Entry 2VDI (X-ray diffraction, 2.65 A resolution); this record covers chains A and C of the 16 polymer chains in the assembly.

# Chain A (and C)
Name: Ribulose bisphosphate carboxylase large chain
Organism: Chlamydomonas reinhardtii
Notes: EC 4.1.1.39; chain C of this document is another copy of the same molecule, construct and numbering; everything in this record applies to it too
Reference sequence: P00877 (RBL_CHLRE); residue numbers follow UniProt; this construct covers 1-475
Sequence (475 residues; row label = number of the first residue in the row):
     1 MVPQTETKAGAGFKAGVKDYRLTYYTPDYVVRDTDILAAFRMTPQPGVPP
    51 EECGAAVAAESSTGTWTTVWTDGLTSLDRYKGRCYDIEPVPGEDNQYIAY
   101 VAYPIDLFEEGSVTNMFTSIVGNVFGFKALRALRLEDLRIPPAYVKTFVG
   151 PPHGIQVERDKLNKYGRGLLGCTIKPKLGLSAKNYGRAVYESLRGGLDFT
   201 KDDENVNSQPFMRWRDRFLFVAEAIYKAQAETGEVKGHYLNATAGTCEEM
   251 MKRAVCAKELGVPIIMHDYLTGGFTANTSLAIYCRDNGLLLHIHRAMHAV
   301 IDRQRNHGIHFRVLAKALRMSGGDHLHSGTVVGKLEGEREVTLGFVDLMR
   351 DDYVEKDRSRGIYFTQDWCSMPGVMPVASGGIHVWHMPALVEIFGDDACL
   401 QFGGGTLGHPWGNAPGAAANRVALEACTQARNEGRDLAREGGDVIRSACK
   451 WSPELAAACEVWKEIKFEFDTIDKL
Not modelled in the structure: 1-10
Cystine bridges: Cys449-Cys459
Modified / non-standard residues: Pro104, Pro151 (4-hydroxyproline; HYP); Lys201 (lysine nz-carboxylic acid; KCX); Cys256, Cys369 (s-methylcysteine; SMC)
Differences from the reference sequence: conflict Pro46 (Leu in P00877); engineered mutation Ser192 (Cys in P00877)
Bound ions: Mg2+: Lys201, Asp203, Glu204 (together with 2-carboxyarabinitol-1,5-diphosphate)
Residues lining bound ligands:
  - 2-carboxyarabinitol-1,5-diphosphate (CAP), molecule 1: Glu60, Thr65, Trp66, Asn123
  - 2-carboxyarabinitol-1,5-diphosphate (CAP), molecule 2: Thr173, Lys175, Lys177, Lys201, Asp203, Glu204, His294, Arg295, His298, His327, Gly329, Lys334, Leu335, Ser379, Gly380, Gly381, Gln401, Phe402, Gly403, Gly404
Reported in the primary citation:
  - mutagenesis - C192S: unchanged catalytic activity on specificity factor
  - mutagenesis - C192S: decreased catalytic activity on Vmax for carboxylation
  - mutagenesis - C192S: decreased stability
  - mutagenesis - C192S: unchanged growth
  - conformationally variable residues (helix shift): Ala438 to Ser452
  - catalytic residues: Lys175 (citing earlier work)

# Chain A / chain C interface
Pairs across the interface (17; chain A residue first):
  Lys146(A) with Pro210(C)
  His153(A) with Asp216(C), salt bridge
  Gln156(A) with Ser181(C)
  Val157(A) with Asp216(C)
  Asp160(A) with Lys183(C); Phe220(C)
  Lys161(A) with Asp216(C), salt bridge; Phe220(C)
  Asn163(A) with Lys183(C)
  Tyr165(A) with Lys183(C), hydrogen bond
  Arg285(A) with Arg213(C); Arg215(C)
  Asp286(A) with Arg215(C), hydrogen bond (backbone-side chain); Lys252(C), salt bridge
  Asn287(A) with Arg215(C), hydrogen bond (backbone-side chain)
  Gly288(A) with Arg215(C)
  Ser370(A) with Pro210(C)
Other interface residues (no listed pair), chain C (9 interface residues in all): Leu219

# Overview
13 residues of chain A face 9 of chain C across their interface; the contacts include 3 hydrogen bonds and 3
salt bridges. Polar pairs include His153(A)-Asp216(C), Lys161(A)-Asp216(C) and Asp286(A)-Lys252(C). Ligands of
chain A: 2-carboxyarabinitol-1,5-diphosphate. The paper reports the catalytic residue Lys175(A); C192S of
chain A reduces catalytic activity on Vmax for carboxylation.
Chain A and chain C are both Ribulose bisphosphate carboxylase large chain (Chlamydomonas reinhardtii); the
structure, Crystal structure of Chlamydomonas reinhardtii Rubisco with a large- subunit C192S mutation, was
determined by X-ray diffraction, deposited together with 2VDH.
